Entry 6RH3 (electron microscopy, 3.60 A resolution); this record covers chains N and D of the 8 polymer chains in the assembly.

== Chain N ==
Molecule: Non-template DNA
Sequence (39 nucleotides; numbered 1 to 39; the number before each row is that of its first residue):
     1 GGTCAGTACGTCCCGTCGATCTTCGGAAGAGATTCAGAG
Not modelled in the structure: 1-7, 14-23, 37-39

== Chain D ==
Name: DNA-directed RNA polymerase subunit beta'
From: Escherichia coli K-12
Notes: EC 2.7.7.6
Reference sequence: P0A8T7 (RPOC_ECOLI); residues 1-1407 here = UniProt positions 1-1407
Sequence (1407 residues; numbered 1 to 1407; the number before each row is that of its first residue):
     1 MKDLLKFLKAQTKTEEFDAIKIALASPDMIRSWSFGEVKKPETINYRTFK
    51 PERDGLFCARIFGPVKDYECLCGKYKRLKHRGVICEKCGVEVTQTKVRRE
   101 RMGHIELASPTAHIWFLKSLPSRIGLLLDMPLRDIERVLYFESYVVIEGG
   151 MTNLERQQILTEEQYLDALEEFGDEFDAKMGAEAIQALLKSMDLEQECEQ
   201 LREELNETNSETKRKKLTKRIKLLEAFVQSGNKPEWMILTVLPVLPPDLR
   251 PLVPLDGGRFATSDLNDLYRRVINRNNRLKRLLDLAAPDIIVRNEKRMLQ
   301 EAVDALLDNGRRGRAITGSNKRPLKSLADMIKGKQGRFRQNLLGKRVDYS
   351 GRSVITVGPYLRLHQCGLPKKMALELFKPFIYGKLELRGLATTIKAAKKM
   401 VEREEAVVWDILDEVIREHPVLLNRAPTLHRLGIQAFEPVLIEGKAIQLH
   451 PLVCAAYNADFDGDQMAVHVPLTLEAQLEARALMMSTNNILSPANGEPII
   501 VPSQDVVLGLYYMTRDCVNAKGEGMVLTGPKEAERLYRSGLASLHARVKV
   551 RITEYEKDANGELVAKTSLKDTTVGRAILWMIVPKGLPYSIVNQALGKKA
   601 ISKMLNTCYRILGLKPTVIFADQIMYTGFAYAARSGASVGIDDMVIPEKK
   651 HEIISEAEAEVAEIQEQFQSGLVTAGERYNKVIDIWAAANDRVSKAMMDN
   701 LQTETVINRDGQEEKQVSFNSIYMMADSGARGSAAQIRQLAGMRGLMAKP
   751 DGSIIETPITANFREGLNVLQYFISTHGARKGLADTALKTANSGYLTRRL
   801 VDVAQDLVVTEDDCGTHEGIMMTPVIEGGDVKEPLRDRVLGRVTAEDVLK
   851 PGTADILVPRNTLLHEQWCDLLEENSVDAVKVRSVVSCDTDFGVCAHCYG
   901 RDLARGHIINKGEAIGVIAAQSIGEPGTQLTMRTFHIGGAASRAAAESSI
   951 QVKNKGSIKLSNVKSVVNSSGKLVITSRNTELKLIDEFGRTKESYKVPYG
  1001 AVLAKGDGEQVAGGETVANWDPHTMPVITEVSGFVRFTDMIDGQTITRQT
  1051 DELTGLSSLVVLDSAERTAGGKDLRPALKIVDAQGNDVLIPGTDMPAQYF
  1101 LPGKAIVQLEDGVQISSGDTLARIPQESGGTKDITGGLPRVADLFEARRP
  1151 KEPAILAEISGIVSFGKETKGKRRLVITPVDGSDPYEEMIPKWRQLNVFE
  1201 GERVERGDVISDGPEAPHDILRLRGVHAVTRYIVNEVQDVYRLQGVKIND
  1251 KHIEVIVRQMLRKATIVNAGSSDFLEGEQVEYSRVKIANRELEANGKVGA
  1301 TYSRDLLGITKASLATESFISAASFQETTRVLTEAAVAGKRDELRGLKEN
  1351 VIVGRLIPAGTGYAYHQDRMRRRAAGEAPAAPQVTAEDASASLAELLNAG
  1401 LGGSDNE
Not modelled in the structure: 1-15, 1374-1407
Bound ions: Zn2+ site 1: Cys-70, Cys-72, Cys-85, Cys-88; Mg2+: Asp-460, Asp-462 (together with CTP); Zn2+ site 2: Cys-814, Cys-888, Cys-895, Cys-898
Residues lining bound ligands: CTP (cytidine-5'-triphosphate): Arg-425, Pro-427, Asn-458, Asp-460, Asp-462, Gln-929, Met-932, Phe-935, His-936
UniProt features mapped onto this chain:
  - binding site (Zn(2+)): Cys-70, Cys-72, Cys-85, Cys-88, Cys-814, Cys-888, Cys-895, Cys-898
  - binding site (Mg(2+)): Asp-460, Asp-462, Asp-464
  - modified residue: Lys-983 (N6-acetyllysine)

== Chain N / chain D interface ==
Residue-residue contacts (6):
  DG10(N) / Arg-47(D)  salt bridge to the phosphate
  DC12(N) / Glu-42(D)  phosphate contact
  DG26(N) / Arg-1148(D)  phosphate contact
  DA27(N) / Arg-1148(D)  salt bridge to the phosphate
  DG29(N) / Lys-219(D)  salt bridge to the phosphate
  DA36(N) / Thr-1169(D)  phosphate contact
Interface residues without a listed pair, chain N (7 interface residues in all): DT11
Interface residues without a listed pair, chain D (6 interface residues in all): Tyr-46

== Summary ==
7 residues of chain N and 6 residues of chain D are in contact; the contacts include 3 salt bridges. Polar
contacts include DG10(N)/Arg-47(D), DA27(N)/Arg-1148(D) and DG29(N)/Lys-219(D). Chain D binds CTP. UniProt
lists 8 Zn2+-binding residues and 3 Mg2+-binding residues on chain D.
Chain N is Non-template DNA and chain D is DNA-directed RNA polymerase subunit beta' (Escherichia coli K-12);
the structure, Cryo-EM structure of E. coli RNA polymerase elongation complex bound to CTP substrate, was
determined by electron microscopy together with 6RI7, 6RI9, 6RIN and 6RIP from the same study.
